PDB entry 3CCU | X-ray diffraction, 2.80 A resolution | chains M and 0 of the 31 polymer chains in the assembly

Chain M:
Name: 50S ribosomal protein L15e
From: Haloarcula marismortui
Reference sequence: P60618 (RL15E_HALMA); residues 0-195 here correspond to UniProt positions 1-196 (UniProt number = residue number + 1)
Chain sequence (196 residues; numbered 0 to 195; the number before each row is that of its first residue; numbering starts at 0):
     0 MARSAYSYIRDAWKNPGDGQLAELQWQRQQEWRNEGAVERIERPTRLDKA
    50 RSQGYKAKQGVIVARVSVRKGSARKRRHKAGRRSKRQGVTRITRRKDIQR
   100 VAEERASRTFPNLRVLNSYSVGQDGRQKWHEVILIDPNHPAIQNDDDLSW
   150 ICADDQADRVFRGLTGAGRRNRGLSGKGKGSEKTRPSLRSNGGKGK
Unresolved in the structure: 0, 195
Metal / ion sites: Na+ site 1: Ser-106, Phe-109, Leu-112; Sr2+: Asp-157 (shared with G147(0), A183(0) of chain 0); Na+ site 2: Lys-193 (shared with U391(0), U392(0), C399(0) of chain 0)

Chain 0:
Molecule: 23S ribosomal RNA
From: Haloarcula marismortui
Notes: engineered mutation(s): G2099A, G2482C
Sequence (2923 nucleotides; each row starts with the number of its first residue):
     1 GUUGGCUACUAUGCCAGCUGGUGGAUUGCUCGGCUCAGGCGCUGAUGAAG
    51 GACGUGCCAAGCUGCGAUAAGCUGUGGGGAGCCGCACGGAGGCGAAGAAC
   101 CACAGAUUUCCGAAUGAGAAUCUCUCUAACAAUUGCUUCGCGCAAUGAGG
   151 AACCCCGAGAACUGAAACAUCUCAGUAUCGGGAGGAACAGAAAACGCAAC
   201 GUGAUGUCGUUAGUAACCGCGAGUGAACGCGAUACAGCCCAAACCGAAGC
   251 CCUCACGGGCAAUGUGGUGUCAGGGCUACCUCUCAUCAGCCGACCGUCUU
   301 CACGAAGUCUCUUGGAAUAGAGCGUGAUACAGGGUGACAACCCCGUACUG
   351 AAGACCAGUACGCUGUGCGGUAGUGCCAGAGUAGCGGGGGUUGGAUAUCC
   401 CUCGCGAAUAACGCAGGCAUCGACUGCGAAGGCUAAACACAACCUGAGAC
   451 CGAUAGUGAACAAGUAGUGUGAACGAACGCUGCAAAGUACCCUCAGAAGG
   501 GAGGCGAAAUAGAGCAUGAAAUCAGUUGGCGAUCGAGCGACAGGGCAUAC
   551 AAGGUCCCUUGACGAAUGACCGAGACGCGAGUCUCCAGUAAGACUCACGG
   601 GAAGCCGAUGUUCUGUCGUACGUUUUGAAAAACGAGCCAGGGAGUGUGUC
   651 UGUAUGGCAAGUCUAACCGGAGUAUCCGGGGAGGCACAGGGAAACCGACA
   701 UGGCCGCAGGGCUUUGCCCGAGGGCCGCCGUCUUCAAGGGCGGGGAGCCA
   751 UGUGGACACGACCCGAAUCCGGACGAUCUACGCAUGGACAAGAUGAAGCG
   801 UGCCGAAAGGCACGUGGAAGUCUGUUAGAGUUGGUGUCCUACAAUACCCU
   851 CUCGUGAUCUAUGUGUAGGGGUGAAAGGCCCAUCGAGUCCGGCAACAGCU
   901 GGUUCCAAUCGAAACAUGUCGAAGCAUGACCUCCGCCGAGGUAGUCUGUG
   951 AGGUAGAGCGACCGAUUGGUGUGUCCGCCUCCGAGAGGAGUCGGCACACC
  1001 UGUCAAACUCCAAACUUACAGACGCUGUUUGACGCGGGGAUUCCGGUGCG
  1051 CGGGGUAAGCCUGUGUACCAGGAGGGGAACAACCCAGAGAUAGGUUAAGG
  1101 UCCCCAAGUGUGGAUUAAGUGUAAUCCUCUGAAGGUGGUCUCGAGCCCUA
  1151 GACAGCCGGGAGGUGAGCUUAGAAGCAGCUACCCUCUAAGAAAAGCGUAA
  1201 CAGCUUACCGGCCGAGGUUUGAGGCGCCCAAAAUGAUCGGGACUCAAAUC
  1251 CACCACCGAGACCUGUCCGUACCACUCAUACUGGUAAUCGAGUAGAUUGG
  1301 CGCUCUAAUUGGAUGGAAGCAGGGGCGAGAGCUCCUGUGGACCGAUUAGU
  1351 GACGAAAAUCCUGGCCAUAGUAGCAGCGAUAGUCGGGUGAGAACCCCGAC
  1401 GGCCUAAUGGAUAAGGGUUCCUCAGCACUGCUGAUCAGCUGAGGGUUAGC
  1451 CGGUCCUAAGUCUCACCGCAACUCGACUGAGACGAAAUGGGAAACAGGUU
  1501 AAUAUUCCUGUGCCAUCAUGCAGUGAAAGUUGACGCCCUGGGGUCGAUCA
  1551 CGCCGGGCAUUCGCCCGGUCGAACCGUCCAACUCCGUGGAAGCCGUAAUG
  1601 GCAGGAAGCGGACGAACGGCGGCAUAGGGAAACGUGAUUCAACCUGGGGC
  1651 CCAUGAAAAGACGAGCAUGAUGUCCGUACCGAGAACCGACACAGGUGUCC
  1701 AUGGCGGCGAAAGCCAAGGCCUGUCGGGAGCAACCAACGUUAGGGAAUUC
  1751 GGCAAGUUAGUCCCGUACCUUCGGAAGAAGGGAUGCCUGCUCCGGAACGG
  1801 AGCAGGUCGCAGUGACUCGGAAGCUCGGACUGUCUAGUAACAACAUAGGU
  1851 GACCGCAAAUCCGCAAGGACUCGUACGGUCACUGAAUCCUGCCCAGUGCA
  1901 GGUAUCUGAACACCUCGUACAAGAGGACGAAGGACCUGUCAACGGCGGGG
  1951 GUAACUAUGACCCUCUUAAGGUAGCGUAGUACCUUGCCGCAUCAGUAGCG
  2001 GCUUGCAUGAAUGGAUUAACCAGAGCUUCACUGUCCCAACGUUGGGCCCG
  2051 GUGAACUGUACAUUCCAGUGCGGAGUCUGGAGACACCCAGGGGGAAGCAA
  2101 AGACCCUAUGGAGCUUUACUGCAGGCUGUCGCUGAGACGUGGUCGCCGAU
  2151 GUGCAGCAUAGGUAGGAGUCGUUACAGAGGUACCCGCGCUAGCGGGCCAC
  2201 CCAGACAACAGUGAAAUACUACCCGUCGGUGACUGCGACUCUCACUCCGG
  2251 GAGGAGGACACCGAUAGCCGGGCAGUUUGACUGGGGCGGUACGCGCUCGA
  2301 AAAGAUAUCGAGCGCGCCCUAUGGUCAUCUCAGCCGGGACAGAGACCCGG
  2351 CGAAGAGUGCAAGAGCAAAAGAUGACUUGACAGUGUUCUUCCCAACGAGG
  2401 AACGCUGACGCGAAAGCGUGGUCUAGCGAACCAAUUAGCCUGCUUGAUGC
  2451 GGGCAAUUGAUGACAGAAAAGCUACCCUAGGCAUAACAGAGUCGUCACUC
  2501 GCAAGAGCACAUAUCGACCGAGUGGCUUGCUACCUCGAUGUCGGUUCCCU
  2551 CCAUCCUGCCCGUGCAGAAGCGGGCAAGGGUGAGGUUGUUCGCCUAUUAA
  2601 AGGAGGUCGUGAGCUGGGUUUAGACCGUCGUGAGACAGGUCGGCUGCUAU
  2651 CUACUGGGUGUGUAAUGGUGUCUGACAAGAACGACCGUAUAGUACGAGAG
  2701 GAACUACGGUUGGUGGCCACUGGUGUACCGGUUGUUCGAGAGAGCACGUG
  2751 CCGGGUAGCCACGCCACACGGGGUAAGAGCUGAACGCAUCUAAGCUCGAA
  2801 ACCCACUUGGAAAAGAGACACCGCCGAGGUCCCGCGUACAAGACGCGGUC
  2851 GAUAGACUCGGGGUGUGCGCGUCGAGGUAACGAGACGUUAAGCCCACGAG
  2901 CACUAACAGACCAAAGCCAUCAU
Unresolved in the structure: 1-9, 126-127, 715, 971-998, 1560, 1952-1963, 2137-2236, 2339-2343, 2665-2666, 2915-2923
Modified / non-standard residues: 1MA (6-hydro-1-methyladenosine-5'-monophosphate) at position 628, OMU (o2'-methyluridine 5'-monophosphate) at position 2587, OMG (o2'-methylguanosine-5'-monophosphate) at position 2588, UR3 (3-methyluridine-5'-monophoshate) at position 2619, PSU (pseudouridine-5'-monophosphate) at position 2621
Metal / ion sites: Na+ site 1 near U12 (its only coordinating residue here); Mg2+ site 1 near G28 (its only coordinating residue here); Na+ site 2: C40, G41, C443; Na+ site 3 near G56 (its only coordinating residue here); Na+ site 4: G66, U108; Sr2+ site 1: C85, A86, C87 (shared with 1 residue of chain T); Mg2+ site 2 near U115 (its only coordinating residue here); Na+ site 5: C130, U146; Na+ site 6: C141, G142; Sr2+ site 2: G147, A183 (shared with Asp-157(M) of chain M); Mg2+ site 3: C162, U2276; K+ site 1: C162, U163, U172; 57 more Na+ sites not listed; 70 more Mg2+ sites not listed; 62 more Sr2+ sites not listed; 1 more K+ sites not listed

How chain M and chain 0 interact:
Residue-residue contacts (277):
  Ala-1(M) / A243(0)  hydrogen bond to the phosphate
  Ala-1(M) / C244(0)  hydrogen bond to the phosphate
  Ala-1(M) / C376(0)  hydrogen bond to the sugar
  Ala-1(M) / C377(0)  sugar contact
  Arg-2(M) / C377(0)  phosphate contact
  Ser-3(M) / A242(0)  phosphate contact
  Ser-3(M) / A243(0)  phosphate contact
  Tyr-5(M) / A242(0)  phosphate contact
  Tyr-5(M) / G264(0)  hydrogen bond to the phosphate
  Arg-9(M) / A378(0)  salt bridge to the phosphate
  Arg-9(M) / G379(0)  sugar contact
  Arg-9(M) / A380(0)  phosphate contact
  Trp-12(M) / A380(0)  sugar contact
  Lys-13(M) / A380(0)  base contact
  Lys-13(M) / G381(0)  base contact
  Lys-13(M) / U409(0)  hydrogen bond to the base
  Asn-14(M) / G381(0)  base contact
  Asn-14(M) / A407(0)  phosphate contact
  Pro-15(M) / G381(0)  base contact
  Trp-25(M) / U2133(0)  phosphate contact
  Trp-25(M) / C2243(0)  base contact
  Trp-25(M) / A2244(0)  sugar contact
  Gln-29(M) / A2244(0)  sugar contact
  Gln-29(M) / C2245(0)  phosphate contact
  Arg-32(M) / A2244(0)  hydrogen bond to the phosphate
  Arg-32(M) / C2245(0)  salt bridge to the phosphate
  Gly-35(M) / C1467(0)  phosphate contact
  Ala-36(M) / C1467(0)  hydrogen bond to the phosphate
  Ala-36(M) / G1468(0)  phosphate contact
  Arg-39(M) / G135(0)  salt bridge to the phosphate
  Arg-39(M) / C136(0)  salt bridge to the phosphate
  Arg-42(M) / A261(0)  salt bridge to the phosphate
  Arg-42(M) / A262(0)  salt bridge to the phosphate
  Arg-42(M) / U263(0)  hydrogen bond to the sugar
  Arg-45(M) / G381(0)  salt bridge to the phosphate
  Leu-46(M) / U263(0)  phosphate contact
  Leu-46(M) / G264(0)  phosphate contact
  Lys-48(M) / G379(0)  phosphate contact
  Lys-48(M) / A380(0)  salt bridge to the phosphate
  Lys-48(M) / G381(0)  salt bridge to the phosphate
  Lys-48(M) / G431(0)  salt bridge to the phosphate
  Arg-50(M) / A241(0)  sugar contact
  Arg-50(M) / A242(0)  salt bridge to the phosphate
  Arg-50(M) / G264(0)  salt bridge to the phosphate
  Arg-50(M) / U265(0)  salt bridge to the phosphate
  Ser-51(M) / A241(0)  sugar contact
  Ser-51(M) / G379(0)  hydrogen bond to the base
  Ser-51(M) / G431(0)  sugar contact
  Gln-52(M) / G431(0)  hydrogen bond to the sugar
  Lys-55(M) / U265(0)  phosphate contact
  Lys-55(M) / G266(0)  salt bridge to the phosphate
  Ala-56(M) / A261(0)  sugar contact
  Ala-56(M) / G264(0)  sugar contact
  Ala-56(M) / U265(0)  hydrogen bond to the phosphate
  Lys-57(M) / C250(0)  sugar contact
  Lys-57(M) / G266(0)  salt bridge to the phosphate
  Gln-58(M) / C136(0)  phosphate contact
  Gln-58(M) / U137(0)  phosphate contact
  Gln-58(M) / C250(0)  base contact
  Gln-58(M) / C251(0)  sugar contact
  Gln-58(M) / G259(0)  base contact
  Gln-58(M) / C260(0)  sugar contact
  Ile-61(M) / G135(0)  phosphate contact
  Arg-68(M) / C1469(0)  salt bridge to the phosphate
  Arg-68(M) / A1470(0)  salt bridge to the phosphate
  Lys-69(M) / C403(0)  phosphate contact
  Lys-69(M) / G404(0)  salt bridge to the phosphate
  Lys-69(M) / G2263(0)  sugar contact
  Gly-70(M) / U402(0)  phosphate contact
  Gly-70(M) / C403(0)  hydrogen bond to the phosphate
  Gly-70(M) / G2263(0)  phosphate contact
  Ser-71(M) / U402(0)  sugar contact
  Ser-71(M) / G2263(0)  phosphate contact
  Ser-71(M) / A2264(0)  hydrogen bond to the phosphate
  Ala-72(M) / A1470(0)  phosphate contact
  Arg-73(M) / C1469(0)  salt bridge to the phosphate
  Arg-73(M) / A1470(0)  hydrogen bond to the phosphate
  Arg-73(M) / C1864(0)  sugar contact
  Arg-73(M) / G2263(0)  sugar contact
  Lys-74(M) / G159(0)  salt bridge to the phosphate
  Lys-74(M) / C1864(0)  sugar contact
  Arg-75(M) / G1863(0)  hydrogen bond to the phosphate
  Arg-75(M) / C1864(0)  salt bridge to the phosphate
  Arg-76(M) / G2121(0)  base contact
  Arg-76(M) / C2122(0)  hydrogen bond to the base
  Arg-76(M) / A2123(0)  hydrogen bond to the sugar
  Arg-76(M) / G2272(0)  base contact
  Arg-76(M) / C2273(0)  hydrogen bond to the base
  His-77(M) / A2274(0)  hydrogen bond to the sugar
  Lys-78(M) / G869(0)  sugar contact
  Lys-78(M) / G870(0)  salt bridge to the phosphate
  Ala-79(M) / C770(0)  phosphate contact
  Ala-79(M) / G771(0)  phosphate contact
  Gly-80(M) / A161(0)  sugar contact
  Gly-80(M) / C770(0)  hydrogen bond to the phosphate
  Gly-80(M) / A2274(0)  phosphate contact
  Gly-80(M) / G2275(0)  phosphate contact
  Arg-81(M) / A160(0)  hydrogen bond to the sugar
  Arg-81(M) / A161(0)  phosphate contact
  Arg-81(M) / C770(0)  hydrogen bond to the phosphate
  Arg-81(M) / G771(0)  salt bridge to the phosphate
  Arg-81(M) / A2274(0)  hydrogen bond to the sugar
  Arg-81(M) / G2275(0)  sugar contact
  Arg-82(M) / A161(0)  hydrogen bond to the phosphate
  Arg-82(M) / U170(0)  salt bridge to the phosphate
  Arg-82(M) / C171(0)  salt bridge to the phosphate
  Arg-82(M) / U172(0)  hydrogen bond to the base
  Arg-82(M) / C173(0)  base contact
  Ser-83(M) / A169(0)  hydrogen bond to the phosphate
  Ser-83(M) / U170(0)  hydrogen bond to the phosphate
  Ser-83(M) / G2121(0)  sugar contact
  Lys-84(M) / U170(0)  hydrogen bond to the phosphate
  Lys-84(M) / C171(0)  phosphate contact
  Lys-84(M) / G390(0)  salt bridge to the phosphate
  Lys-84(M) / U391(0)  salt bridge to the phosphate
  Arg-85(M) / A160(0)  salt bridge to the phosphate
  Arg-85(M) / A161(0)  phosphate contact
  Arg-85(M) / A174(0)  base contact
  Arg-85(M) / U391(0)  salt bridge to the phosphate
  Gln-86(M) / G2121(0)  hydrogen bond to the base
  Gln-86(M) / C2122(0)  hydrogen bond to the sugar
  Gln-86(M) / A2274(0)  hydrogen bond to the base
  Gln-86(M) / G2275(0)  sugar contact
  Gly-87(M) / C2122(0)  phosphate contact
  Gly-87(M) / A2123(0)  phosphate contact
  Val-88(M) / C2122(0)  phosphate contact
  Val-88(M) / A2123(0)  hydrogen bond to the phosphate
  Thr-89(M) / A2123(0)  hydrogen bond to the phosphate
  Thr-89(M) / G2124(0)  phosphate contact
  Arg-90(M) / G388(0)  hydrogen bond to the sugar
  Arg-90(M) / G389(0)  salt bridge to the phosphate
  Arg-90(M) / A2266(0)  salt bridge to the phosphate
  Thr-92(M) / G388(0)  base contact
  Thr-92(M) / C401(0)  hydrogen bond to the base
  Thr-92(M) / U402(0)  sugar contact
  Arg-93(M) / A158(0)  hydrogen bond to the phosphate
  Arg-93(M) / G159(0)  salt bridge to the phosphate
  Arg-93(M) / C401(0)  hydrogen bond to the sugar
  Arg-93(M) / A1470(0)  salt bridge to the phosphate
  Arg-94(M) / A158(0)  salt bridge to the phosphate
  Arg-94(M) / G175(0)  hydrogen bond to the base
  Arg-94(M) / G390(0)  sugar contact
  Arg-94(M) / U391(0)  sugar contact
  Arg-94(M) / C400(0)  hydrogen bond to the sugar
  Arg-94(M) / C401(0)  sugar contact
  Lys-95(M) / G157(0)  sugar contact
  Lys-95(M) / C401(0)  phosphate contact
  Lys-95(M) / A1470(0)  hydrogen bond to the sugar
  Asp-96(M) / C401(0)  phosphate contact
  Asp-96(M) / U402(0)  phosphate contact
  Ile-97(M) / U402(0)  hydrogen bond to the phosphate
  Arg-99(M) / C156(0)  hydrogen bond to the phosphate
  Arg-99(M) / G157(0)  salt bridge to the phosphate
  Val-100(M) / A1470(0)  phosphate contact
  Val-100(M) / A1471(0)  phosphate contact
  Arg-104(M) / C1469(0)  salt bridge to the phosphate
  Arg-104(M) / A1471(0)  salt bridge to the phosphate
  Arg-107(M) / G181(0)  sugar contact
  Arg-107(M) / A1471(0)  hydrogen bond to the phosphate
  Arg-107(M) / C1472(0)  salt bridge to the phosphate
  Thr-108(M) / U133(0)  hydrogen bond to the sugar
  Thr-108(M) / U134(0)  phosphate contact
  Phe-109(M) / U134(0)  phosphate contact
  Phe-109(M) / G135(0)  phosphate contact
  Pro-110(M) / U133(0)  base contact
  Pro-110(M) / U146(0)  sugar contact
  Asn-111(M) / U134(0)  hydrogen bond to the sugar
  Asn-111(M) / G135(0)  hydrogen bond to the sugar
  Asn-111(M) / A145(0)  sugar contact
  Leu-112(M) / G135(0)  sugar contact
  Asn-116(M) / G431(0)  hydrogen bond to the phosphate
  Asn-116(M) / G432(0)  phosphate contact
  Gln-122(M) / G404(0)  phosphate contact
  Asp-123(M) / C2132(0)  sugar contact
  Gly-124(M) / G2131(0)  hydrogen bond to the base
  Gly-124(M) / C2132(0)  hydrogen bond to the sugar
  Gly-124(M) / C2262(0)  base contact
  Arg-125(M) / C2262(0)  sugar contact
  Lys-127(M) / C403(0)  salt bridge to the phosphate
  Asp-135(M) / G135(0)  hydrogen bond to the sugar
  Asn-137(M) / A144(0)  sugar contact
  Asn-137(M) / A145(0)  hydrogen bond to the sugar
  His-138(M) / C136(0)  hydrogen bond to the sugar
  His-138(M) / C251(0)  sugar contact
  Pro-139(M) / C251(0)  phosphate contact
  Pro-139(M) / C252(0)  phosphate contact
  Ala-140(M) / C251(0)  sugar contact
  Asn-143(M) / C251(0)  hydrogen bond to the phosphate
  Asp-145(M) / A288(0)  sugar contact
  Asp-146(M) / C239(0)  sugar contact
  Asp-146(M) / C240(0)  phosphate contact
  Trp-149(M) / G432(0)  hydrogen bond to the sugar
  Trp-149(M) / C433(0)  sugar contact
  Asp-153(M) / A183(0)  phosphate contact
  Asp-153(M) / G184(0)  sugar contact
  Asp-154(M) / A183(0)  sugar contact
  Asp-154(M) / C188(0)  phosphate contact
  Gln-155(M) / U434(0)  hydrogen bond to the phosphate
  Ala-156(M) / A183(0)  sugar contact
  Asp-157(M) / G182(0)  phosphate contact
  Asp-157(M) / A183(0)  phosphate contact
  Arg-158(M) / C433(0)  salt bridge to the phosphate
  Phe-160(M) / C156(0)  sugar contact
  Phe-160(M) / G181(0)  hydrogen bond to the base
  Arg-161(M) / C155(0)  hydrogen bond to the sugar
  Arg-161(M) / C156(0)  sugar contact
  Arg-161(M) / G182(0)  sugar contact
  Arg-161(M) / A183(0)  hydrogen bond to the sugar
  Arg-161(M) / A187(0)  phosphate contact
  Arg-161(M) / C188(0)  salt bridge to the phosphate
  Leu-163(M) / C188(0)  phosphate contact
  Leu-163(M) / A189(0)  phosphate contact
  Gly-165(M) / G432(0)  hydrogen bond to the phosphate
  Arg-168(M) / A189(0)  salt bridge to the phosphate
  Arg-168(M) / C433(0)  salt bridge to the phosphate
  Arg-169(M) / C400(0)  phosphate contact
  Asn-170(M) / G157(0)  hydrogen bond to the phosphate
  Asn-170(M) / C400(0)  phosphate contact
  Asn-170(M) / C401(0)  phosphate contact
  Arg-171(M) / C155(0)  hydrogen bond to the phosphate
  Arg-171(M) / C156(0)  salt bridge to the phosphate
  Arg-171(M) / G157(0)  phosphate contact
  Arg-171(M) / C188(0)  hydrogen bond to the phosphate
  Arg-171(M) / A189(0)  salt bridge to the phosphate
  Gly-172(M) / C399(0)  phosphate contact
  Gly-172(M) / C400(0)  phosphate contact
  Leu-173(M) / A189(0)  sugar contact
  Leu-173(M) / G190(0)  phosphate contact
  Ser-174(M) / A193(0)  phosphate contact
  Lys-176(M) / G190(0)  hydrogen bond to the phosphate
  Lys-176(M) / A191(0)  salt bridge to the phosphate
  Lys-176(M) / A192(0)  base contact
  Lys-176(M) / A193(0)  phosphate contact
  Lys-176(M) / A194(0)  sugar contact
  Lys-176(M) / A204(0)  hydrogen bond to the sugar
  Gly-177(M) / A194(0)  phosphate contact
  Gly-177(M) / C195(0)  phosphate contact
  Lys-178(M) / C195(0)  hydrogen bond to the phosphate
  Lys-178(M) / G394(0)  base contact
  Lys-178(M) / C399(0)  phosphate contact
  Lys-178(M) / G416(0)  salt bridge to the phosphate
  Lys-178(M) / G417(0)  hydrogen bond to the sugar
  Gly-179(M) / G394(0)  base contact
  Gly-179(M) / U398(0)  hydrogen bond to the sugar
  Gly-179(M) / C399(0)  sugar contact
  Glu-181(M) / A227(0)  sugar contact
  Glu-181(M) / G393(0)  base contact
  Glu-181(M) / G394(0)  hydrogen bond to the base
  Lys-182(M) / A226(0)  hydrogen bond to the sugar
  Lys-182(M) / U392(0)  sugar contact
  Lys-182(M) / G393(0)  hydrogen bond to the base
  Lys-182(M) / G394(0)  base contact
  Thr-183(M) / C399(0)  sugar contact
  Arg-184(M) / A189(0)  hydrogen bond to the phosphate
  Arg-184(M) / G190(0)  salt bridge to the phosphate
  Arg-184(M) / U205(0)  phosphate contact
  Arg-184(M) / G206(0)  phosphate contact
  Pro-185(M) / C188(0)  hydrogen bond to the sugar
  Pro-185(M) / A189(0)  sugar contact
  Pro-185(M) / G206(0)  phosphate contact
  Pro-185(M) / U207(0)  phosphate contact
  Ser-186(M) / C155(0)  hydrogen bond to the phosphate
  Ser-186(M) / C156(0)  phosphate contact
  Ser-186(M) / C188(0)  sugar contact
  Leu-187(M) / C156(0)  hydrogen bond to the phosphate
  Leu-187(M) / G157(0)  phosphate contact
  Arg-188(M) / C154(0)  salt bridge to the phosphate
  Arg-188(M) / C155(0)  salt bridge to the phosphate
  Arg-188(M) / C156(0)  hydrogen bond to the phosphate
  Ser-189(M) / C155(0)  hydrogen bond to the phosphate
  Gly-191(M) / G175(0)  sugar contact
  Gly-191(M) / U176(0)  phosphate contact
  Gly-192(M) / G175(0)  base contact
  Lys-193(M) / G175(0)  phosphate contact
  Lys-193(M) / U391(0)  hydrogen bond to the sugar
  Lys-193(M) / U392(0)  sugar contact
  Gly-194(M) / C399(0)  sugar contact
Interface residues without a listed pair, chain M (121 interface residues in all): Tyr-54, Gly-59, Ser-66, Ile-91, Ser-119, Asp-144, Gly-162
Interface residues without a listed pair, chain 0 (123 interface residues in all): G225, A430, A1865, U2265

Summary:
121 residues of chain M face 123 of chain 0 across their interface; the contacts include 77 hydrogen bonds and
50 salt bridges. Among the polar pairs are Lys-13(M)/U409(0), Ser-51(M)/G379(0) and Arg-76(M)/C2122(0). The
Na+ site 1 is built by Ser-106(M), Phe-109(M) and Leu-112(M).
Here chain M is 50S ribosomal protein L15e and chain 0 is 23S ribosomal RNA, both from Haloarcula marismortui.
Entry 3CCU (Structure of Anisomycin resistant 50S Ribosomal Subunit: 23S rRNA mutation G2482C) was determined
by X-ray diffraction together with 3CC2, 3CC4, 3CC7, 3CCE, 3CCJ, 3CCL and 6 further entries from the same
study.
